PDB entry 4WXV | X-ray diffraction, 2.10 A resolution | chains A and C

== Chain A ==
Molecule: Trypsin-1
Source organism: Homo sapiens
Notes: EC 3.4.21.4
UniProtKB: P07477 (TRY1_HUMAN); the construct lacks a stretch of the UniProt sequence and is renumbered around it, so the offset changes along the chain: 16-34 = UniProt 24-42; 37-67 = UniProt 43-73; 69-125 = UniProt 74-130; 127-130 = UniProt 131-134; 5 more segments
Amino-acid sequence (224 residues; each row starts with the number of its first residue; note: 10 numbers in that range are skipped by the numbering (no residue carries them; nothing is unmodelled there)):
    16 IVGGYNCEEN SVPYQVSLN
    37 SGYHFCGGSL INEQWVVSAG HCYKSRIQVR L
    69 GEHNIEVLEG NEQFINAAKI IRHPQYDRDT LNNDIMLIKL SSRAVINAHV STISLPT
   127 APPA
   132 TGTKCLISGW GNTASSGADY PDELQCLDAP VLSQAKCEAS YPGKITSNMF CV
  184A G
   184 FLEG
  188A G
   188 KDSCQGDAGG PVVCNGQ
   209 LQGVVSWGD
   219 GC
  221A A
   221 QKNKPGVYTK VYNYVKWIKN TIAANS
Construct notes: engineered mutation Asp97 (Lys102 in P07477), His117 (Arg122 in P07477), Ala195 (Ser200 in P07477)
Swiss-Prot annotation at these positions:
  - active site (Charge relay system): His57, Asp102
  - binding site (Ca(2+)): Glu70, Asn72, Val75, Glu80
  - site: Asp189 (Required for specificity)
  - modified residue: Tyr151 (Sulfotyrosine)
Cystine bridges: Cys22-Cys157, Cys42-Cys58, Cys136-Cys201, Cys168-Cys182, Cys191-Cys220
Ion coordination: Ca2+: Glu70, Asn72, Val75, Glu77, Glu80
What the authors report for this chain:
  - mutagenesis - K97D: unchanged catalytic activity on APPI
  - mutagenesis - Y39S (5-fold), Y39S/G193R, G193R: decreased binding to Pancreatic trypsin inhibitor (chain C)
  - mutagenesis - Y39S/G193R (4-5-fold), Y39S/E74K/K97D/G193R (2-fold), Y39S/K97D/G193R (7.6-fold), G193R (10-fold): increased catalytic activity with Pancreatic trypsin inhibitor (chain C)
  - mutagenesis - Y39S, Y39S/K97D/G193R/D217H: unchanged catalytic activity with Pancreatic trypsin inhibitor (chain C)

== Chain C ==
Molecule: Pancreatic trypsin inhibitor
Source organism: Bos taurus
UniProtKB: P00974 (BPT1_BOVIN); residues 1-55 here correspond to UniProt positions 36-90 (UniProt number = residue number + 35)
Amino-acid sequence (55 residues; each row starts with the number of its first residue):
     1 RPDFCLEPPY TGPCKARIIR YFYNAKAGLC QTFVYGGCRA KRNNFKSAED CMRTC
Swiss-Prot annotation at these positions:
  - site: Lys15, Ala16 (Reactive bond for trypsin)
Cystine bridges: Cys5-Cys55, Cys14-Cys38, Cys30-Cys51

== How chain A and chain C interact ==
Residue-residue contacts (37):
  Tyr39(A) - Arg17(C)
  Tyr39(A) - Ile18(C)
  Tyr39(A) - Ile19(C)  hydrogen bond (side chain-backbone)
  His40(A) - Arg17(C)  hydrogen bond (backbone-side chain)
  Phe41(A) - Ala16(C)
  Phe41(A) - Arg17(C)  hydrogen bond (backbone-backbone)
  Cys42(A) - Ala16(C)  hydrophobic
  His57(A) - Cys14(C)
  His57(A) - Lys15(C)  hydrogen bond (side chain-backbone)
  His57(A) - Ala16(C)
  His57(A) - Gly36(C)
  Asp97(A) - Arg39(C)  hydrogen bond (backbone-side chain)
  Leu99(A) - Cys14(C)  hydrophobic
  Leu99(A) - Cys38(C)  hydrophobic
  Leu99(A) - Arg39(C)
  Tyr151(A) - Arg17(C)
  Tyr151(A) - Val34(C)
  Asp189(A) - Lys15(C)  salt bridge
  Ser190(A) - Lys15(C)  hydrogen bond
  Cys191(A) - Lys15(C)
  Gln192(A) - Thr11(C)
  Gln192(A) - Gly12(C)
  Gln192(A) - Cys14(C)  hydrogen bond (side chain-backbone)
  Gln192(A) - Lys15(C)
  Gln192(A) - Ala16(C)
  Gly193(A) - Lys15(C)  hydrogen bond (backbone-backbone)
  Gly193(A) - Ala16(C)  hydrogen bond (backbone-backbone)
  Gly193(A) - Arg17(C)
  Asp194(A) - Lys15(C)  hydrogen bond (backbone-backbone)
  Ala195(A) - Lys15(C)  hydrogen bond (backbone-backbone)
  Ala195(A) - Ala16(C)
  Ser214(A) - Lys15(C)
  Trp215(A) - Pro13(C)
  Trp215(A) - Lys15(C)
  Gly216(A) - Pro13(C)  hydrogen bond (backbone-backbone)
  Gly216(A) - Lys15(C)
  Gly226(A) - Lys15(C)
Interface residues without a listed pair, chain A (24 interface residues in all): Lys60, Arg96, Val213, Asp217, Gly219
Interface residues without a listed pair, chain C (14 interface residues in all): Gly37
Interface features reported in the paper:
  - residue pairs: Asp97(A)-Arg39(C)
  - interface residues, chain A: Asp97(A)

== Summary ==
24 residues of chain A face 14 of chain C across their interface, with 12 hydrogen bonds and 1 salt bridge.
Polar pairs include Asp189(A)-Lys15(C), Tyr39(A)-Ile19(C) and His40(A)-Arg17(C). The paper describes a contact
between Asp97(A) and Arg39(C). The paper reports that Y39S/G193R, Y39S/E74K/K97D/G193R and Y39S/K97D/G193R of
chain A, among others, increase catalytic activity with Pancreatic trypsin inhibitor (chain C); the interface
residue Asp97(A); 7 substitutions were tested in all.
Here chain A is Trypsin-1 (Homo sapiens) and chain C is Pancreatic trypsin inhibitor (Bos taurus). Entry 4WXV
(Human cationic trypsin K97D mutant in complex with bovine pancreatic trypsin inhibitor (BPTI)) was determined
by X-ray diffraction, deposited together with 4WWY.
